Entry 2H28 (X-ray diffraction, 2.10 A resolution); this record covers chain A.

== Chain A ==
Protein: Hypothetical protein yeeU
From: Escherichia coli
UniProt: P76364 (YEEU_ECOLI); numbering as in UniProt (aligned over 1-122)
Amino-acid sequence (130 residues; each row starts with the number of its first residue):
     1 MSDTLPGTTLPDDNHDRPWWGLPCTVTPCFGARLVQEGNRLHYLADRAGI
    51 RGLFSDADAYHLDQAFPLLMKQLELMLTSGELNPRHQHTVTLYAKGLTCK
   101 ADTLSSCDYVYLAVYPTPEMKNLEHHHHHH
Disordered / not traced: 1-15, 125-130
Sequence notes: modified residue (1, 70, 76, 120); cloning artifact (123-130)
Modified residues: Mse-1 (selenomethionine); Mse-70, Mse-76, Mse-120 (selenomethionine; parent Met)
UniProt features mapped onto this chain:
  - binding site (Mg(2+)): His-86, His-88, Asp-102
Ion coordination: Mg2+: His-86, His-88, Asp-102
What the authors report for this chain:
  - binding site for Mg2+: Gln-87, His-88, Asp-102 (by similarity / conservation)

== Summary ==
The Mg2+ site is built by His-86, His-88 and Asp-102. Curated annotation (UniProt) lists 3 Mg2+-binding
residues. The paper reports a binding site for Mg2+ at Gln-87, His-88 and Asp-102.
Chain A is Hypothetical protein yeeU (Escherichia coli); the structure, Crystal structure of YeeU from E.
coli. Northeast Structural Genomics target ER304, was determined by X-ray diffraction together with 3KH2, 2INW
and 2ICT from the same study.
